PDB entry 6QH0 | X-ray diffraction, 2.44 A resolution | chains A and G of the 4 polymer chains in the assembly

== Chain A ==
Molecule: hsRosR DNA binding protein
Source organism: Halobacterium salinarum NRC-1
UniProt: Q9HSF4 (Q9HSF4_HALSA); residue numbers follow UniProt; this construct covers 6-116
Chain sequence (116 residues; each row starts with the number of its first residue):
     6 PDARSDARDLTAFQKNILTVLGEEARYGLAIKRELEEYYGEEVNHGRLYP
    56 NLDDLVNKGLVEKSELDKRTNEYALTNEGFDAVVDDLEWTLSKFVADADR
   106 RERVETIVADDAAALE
Disordered / not traced: 6
Construct notes: expression tag (117-121)

== Chain G ==
Molecule: 28-nt DNA strand
Sequence (28 nucleotides; numbered 1 to 28; the number before each row is that of its first residue):
     1 AAGTCATGTAAGAGGGATGACACTTCGC

== Chain A / chain G interface ==
Contacting residue pairs (13; chain A residue first):
  Asn49(A) with DT18(G), hydrogen bond to the phosphate
  His50(A) with DA20(G), base contact; DC21(G), base contact
  Gly51(A) with DT18(G), base contact; DG19(G), base contact; DA20(G), base contact
  Arg52(A) with DA17(G), salt bridge to the phosphate; DT18(G), base contact
  Asn56(A) with DA17(G), hydrogen bond to the phosphate
  Lys73(A) with DT25(G), salt bridge to the phosphate; DC26(G), hydrogen bond to the phosphate
  Arg74(A) with DT25(G), hydrogen bond to the base; DC26(G), hydrogen bond to the base
Other interface residues (no listed pair), chain A (9 interface residues in all): Phe18, Asp72

== Overview ==
9 residues of chain A face 7 of chain G across their interface; the contacts include 5 hydrogen bonds and 2
salt bridges. Polar pairs include Arg74(A)-DT25(G), Arg74(A)-DC26(G) and Asn49(A)-DT18(G).
Here chain A is hsRosR DNA binding protein (Halobacterium salinarum NRC-1) and chain G is a 28-nt DNA strand.
Entry 6QH0 (The complex structure of hsRosR-S5 (VNG0258H/RosR-S5)) was determined by X-ray diffraction (same
publication as 6QFD, 6QIL and 6QUA).
